Entry 1AOI (X-ray diffraction, 2.80 A resolution); this record covers chains J and A of the 10 polymer chains in the assembly.

Chain J:
Molecule: Palindromic 146 bp DNA repeat 8/9 from human x-chromosome alpha satellite DNA
Sequence (146 nucleotides; numbered 147 to 292; the number before each row is that of its first residue):
   147 ATCAATATCC ACCTGCAGAT TCTACCAAAA GTGTATTTGG AAACTGCTCC ATCAAAAGGC
   207 ATGTTCAGCT GAATTCAGCT GAACATGCCT TTTGATGGAG CAGTTTCCAA ATACACTTTT
   267 GGTAGAATCT GCAGGTGGAT ATTGAT

Chain A:
Molecule: Histone H3
Source organism: Xenopus laevis
Notes: fragment: histone h3
UniProt: P02302 (H32_XENLA); numbering as in UniProt (aligned over 20-135)
Amino-acid sequence (116 residues; each row starts with the number of its first residue):
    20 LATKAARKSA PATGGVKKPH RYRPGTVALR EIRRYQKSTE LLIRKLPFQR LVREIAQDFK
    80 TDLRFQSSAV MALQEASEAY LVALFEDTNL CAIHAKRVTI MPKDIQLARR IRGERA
Not modelled in the structure: 20-37
Sequence notes: conflict Ala-21 (Val in P02302), Arg-26 (Lys in P02302), Ser-28 (Cys in P02302), Ser-86 (Arg in P02302)
Swiss-Prot annotation at these positions:
  - modified residue: Lys-37 (N6-(2-hydroxyisobutyryl)lysine)

How chain J and chain A interact:
Pairs across the interface (30; chain J residue first):
  DA151(J) with His-39(A), phosphate contact
  DT152(J) with His-39(A), phosphate contact; Tyr-41(A), sugar contact
  DA153(J) with Tyr-41(A), sugar contact; Arg-49(A), phosphate contact
  DT154(J) with Arg-49(A), phosphate contact
  DC155(J) with Lys-56(A), salt bridge to the phosphate
  DA228(J) with Pro-43(A), phosphate contact; Gly-44(A), hydrogen bond to the phosphate
  DA229(J) with Arg-40(A), hydrogen bond to the base; Tyr-41(A), sugar contact; Arg-42(A), sugar contact; Pro-43(A), sugar contact; Gly-44(A), hydrogen bond to the phosphate; Thr-45(A), hydrogen bond to the phosphate; Val-46(A), hydrogen bond to the phosphate; Ala-47(A), hydrogen bond to the phosphate
  DC230(J) with Arg-40(A), hydrogen bond to the sugar; Tyr-41(A), hydrogen bond to the phosphate; Val-46(A), phosphate contact
  DT237(J) with Arg-63(A), salt bridge to the phosphate; Leu-65(A), phosphate contact; Pro-66(A), phosphate contact; Arg-69(A), salt bridge to the phosphate
  DT238(J) with Arg-63(A), phosphate contact; Lys-64(A), hydrogen bond to the phosphate; Leu-65(A), hydrogen bond to the phosphate
  DG246(J) with Asp-81(A), phosphate contact; Arg-83(A), sugar contact
  DC247(J) with Arg-83(A), sugar contact
Interface residues without a listed pair, chain J (15 interface residues in all): DA218, DT236, DA245
Interface residues without a listed pair, chain A (20 interface residues in all): Glu-50, Lys-115

Overview:
Chain J and chain A form an interface of 15 and 20 residues respectively, with 10 hydrogen bonds and 3 salt
bridges. Polar pairs include DA229(J)/Arg-40(A), DC230(J)/Arg-40(A) and DA228(J)/Gly-44(A).
Chain J is Palindromic 146 bp DNA repeat 8/9 from human x-chromosome alpha satellite DNA and chain A is
Histone H3 (Xenopus laevis); the structure, Complex between nucleosome core particle (h3,h4,h2a,h2b) and 146
bp long DNA fragment, was determined by X-ray diffraction.
